PDB entry 1EFR | X-ray diffraction, 3.10 A resolution | chains A and D of the 8 polymer chains in the assembly

# Chain A
Protein: Bovine mitochondrial F1-atpase subunit alpha
Source organism: Bos taurus
Notes: EC 3.6.1.34
UniProt: P19483 (ATP0_BOVIN); residues 3-510 here correspond to UniProt positions 46-553 (UniProt number = residue number + 43)
Sequence (510 residues; row label = number of the first residue in the row; a row labelled like 2A-2B holds insertion residues (2A, then the next letters in order)):
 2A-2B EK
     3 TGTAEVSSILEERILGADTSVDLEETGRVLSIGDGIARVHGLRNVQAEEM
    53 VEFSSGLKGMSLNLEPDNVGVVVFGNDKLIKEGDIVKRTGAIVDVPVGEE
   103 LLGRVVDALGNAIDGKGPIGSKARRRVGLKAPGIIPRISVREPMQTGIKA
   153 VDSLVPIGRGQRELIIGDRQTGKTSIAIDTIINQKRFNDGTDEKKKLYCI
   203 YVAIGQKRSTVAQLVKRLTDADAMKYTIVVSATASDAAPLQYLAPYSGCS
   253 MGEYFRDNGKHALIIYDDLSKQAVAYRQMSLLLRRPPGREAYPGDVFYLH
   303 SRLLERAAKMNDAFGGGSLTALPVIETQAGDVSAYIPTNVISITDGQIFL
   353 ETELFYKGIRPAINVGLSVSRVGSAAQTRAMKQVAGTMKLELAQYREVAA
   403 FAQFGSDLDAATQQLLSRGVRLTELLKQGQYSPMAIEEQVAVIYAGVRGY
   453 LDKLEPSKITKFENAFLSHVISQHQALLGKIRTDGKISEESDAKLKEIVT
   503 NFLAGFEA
Not modelled in the structure: 2A-2B, 3-23
Sequence notes: conflict Gly481 (Ser524 in P19483)
Bound ions: Mg2+: Thr176 (together with AMP-PNP)
Residues lining bound ligands: AMP-PNP: Asp170, Arg171, Gln172, Thr173, Gly174, Lys175, Thr176, Ser177, Glu328, Phe357, Arg362, Pro363, Gln430, Gly431, Gln432, Tyr433
Swiss-Prot annotation at these positions:
  - binding site (ATP): Gln172, Gly174, Lys175, Thr176, Ser177, Gln430, Gln432
  - binding site (Mg(2+)): Thr176, Asp269
  - site: Ser370 (Required for activity)
  - modified residue: Ser10 (Phosphoserine), Ser22 (Phosphoserine), Ser33 (Phosphoserine), Ser63 (Phosphoserine), Lys80 (N6-acetyllysine), Lys83 (N6-acetyllysine), Lys89 (N6-acetyllysine), Thr91 (Phosphothreonine), Lys118 (N6-acetyllysine), Ser123 (Phosphoserine), Lys124 (N6-acetyllysine), Ser141 (Phosphoserine), Arg161 (Omega-N-methylarginine), Lys187 (N6-acetyllysine), Lys196 (N6-acetyllysine), Lys197 (N6-acetyllysine), Lys218 (N6-acetyllysine), Lys262 (N6-acetyllysine), Lys384 (N6-acetyllysine), Lys391 (N6-acetyllysine) and 5 more in UniProt
  - glycosylation: Ser33 (O-linked (GlcNAc) serine)

# Chain D
Protein: Bovine mitochondrial F1-atpase subunit beta
Source organism: Bos taurus
Notes: EC 3.6.1.34
UniProt: P00829 (ATPB_BOVIN); residues -3 to 478 here correspond to UniProt positions 47-528 (UniProt number = residue number + 50)
Sequence (482 residues; each row starts with the number of its first residue; numbers below 1 keep their minus sign (Ala-3 is residue -3)):
    -3 AAQASPSPKAGATTGRIVAVIGAVVDVQFDEGLPPILNALEVQGRETRLV
    47 LEVAQHLGESTVRTIAMDGTEGLVRGQKVLDSGAPIRIPVGPETLGRIMN
    97 VIGEPIDERGPIKTKQFAAIHAEAPEFVEMSVEQEILVTGIKVVDLLAPY
   147 AKGGKIGLFGGAGVGKTVLIMELINNVAKAHGGYSVFAGVGERTREGNDL
   197 YHEMIESGVINLKDATSKVALVYGQMNEPPGARARVALTGLTVAEYFRDQ
   247 EGQDVLLFIDNIFRFTQAGSEVSALLGRIPSAVGYQPTLATDMGTMQERI
   297 TTTKKGSITSVQAIYVPADDLTDPAPATTFAHLDATTVLSRAIAELGIYP
   347 AVDPLDSTSRIMDPNIVGSEHYDVARGVQKILQDYKSLQDIIAILGMDEL
   397 SEEDKLTVSRARKIQRFLSQPFQVAEVFTGHLGKLVPLKETIKGFQQILA
   447 GEYDHLPEQAFYMVGPIEEAVAKADKLAEEHS
Not modelled in the structure: -3 to 8, 476-478
Bound ions: Mg2+: Thr163 (together with ADP)
Residues lining bound ligands: ADP (adenosine-5'-diphosphate): Gly157, Ala158, Gly159, Val160, Gly161, Lys162, Thr163, Val164, Tyr345, Pro346, Phe418, Ala421, Phe424, Thr425
Swiss-Prot annotation at these positions:
  - binding site (ADP): Gly159, Val160, Gly161, Lys162, Thr163, Val164
  - binding site (ATP): Gly159, Gly161, Lys162, Thr163, Val164, Arg189
  - binding site (phosphate): Gly159, Val160, Gly161, Lys162, Thr163
  - binding site (Mg(2+)): Thr163, Glu188
  - modified residue: Lys74 (N6-acetyllysine), Lys111 (N6-acetyllysine), Lys148 (N6-acetyllysine), Lys209 (N6-acetyllysine), Lys214 (N6-acetyllysine), Thr262 (Phosphothreonine), Ser365 (Phosphoserine), Lys376 (N6-acetyllysine), Ser383 (Phosphoserine), Lys430 (N6-acetyllysine), Lys435 (N6-acetyllysine), Lys472 (N6-acetyllysine)
  - glycosylation: Ser56 (O-linked (GlcNAc) serine)

# Chain A / chain D interface
Residue-residue contacts (92; chain A residue first):
  Leu32(A) - Gly54(D)
  Ser33(A) - His52(D)
  Ser33(A) - Leu53(D)
  Ile34(A) - Ile32(D)
  Ile34(A) - Gln51(D)
  Ile34(A) - His52(D)  hydrogen bond (backbone-backbone)
  Gly35(A) - Gln51(D)
  Asp36(A) - Gln51(D)  hydrogen bond
  Asp36(A) - Arg274(D)  salt bridge
  Asn78(A) - Glu119(D)
  Asp79(A) - Ile32(D)
  Lys80(A) - Ile32(D)
  Lys83(A) - Leu29(D)  hydrogen bond (side chain-backbone)
  Lys83(A) - Pro31(D)
  Lys83(A) - His52(D)
  Glu84(A) - Leu29(D)
  Glu84(A) - His52(D)  hydrogen bond (backbone-side chain)
  Glu84(A) - Gly54(D)
  Glu84(A) - Glu55(D)  hydrogen bond (side chain-backbone)
  Glu84(A) - Ser56(D)  hydrogen bond (side chain-backbone)
  Val107(A) - Phe123(D)  hydrophobic
  Ile115(A) - Phe123(D)
  Ile115(A) - Val124(D)
  Asp116(A) - Val124(D)
  Gly117(A) - Val124(D)
  Arg171(A) - Leu317(D)
  Arg171(A) - Phe326(D)
  Arg171(A) - Asp352(D)  salt bridge
  Gln172(A) - Phe326(D)
  Gln172(A) - Thr354(D)  hydrogen bond
  Lys209(A) - Lys151(D)
  Lys209(A) - Glu294(D)
  Lys209(A) - Ala327(D)
  Lys209(A) - His328(D)
  Lys209(A) - Leu329(D)
  Lys209(A) - Asp330(D)  salt bridge
  Lys209(A) - Arg356(D)
  Arg210(A) - Ala120(D)
  Arg210(A) - Pro121(D)  hydrogen bond (side chain-backbone)
  Arg210(A) - Glu122(D)  salt bridge
  Arg210(A) - Phe123(D)
  Arg210(A) - Met126(D)
  Arg210(A) - Glu294(D)  hydrogen bond (backbone-side chain)
  Ser211(A) - Met126(D)
  Ser211(A) - Thr297(D)
  Ser211(A) - Arg356(D)
  Thr212(A) - Arg356(D)  hydrogen bond
  Ala214(A) - Phe123(D)
  Ala214(A) - Met126(D)  hydrophobic
  Ala214(A) - Val128(D)  hydrophobic
  Gln215(A) - Val128(D)  hydrogen bond (side chain-backbone)
  Gln215(A) - Gln130(D)  hydrogen bond
  Gln215(A) - Arg356(D)
  Ala236(A) - Gly290(D)
  Ala236(A) - Glu294(D)
  Ala236(A) - His328(D)
  Ser237(A) - Gly290(D)
  Ser237(A) - Thr291(D)
  Ser237(A) - Glu294(D)
  Gln243(A) - Thr287(D)
  Arg279(A) - Ser277(D)  hydrogen bond
  Gln280(A) - Pro283(D)
  Gln280(A) - Thr284(D)
  Gln280(A) - Thr287(D)  hydrogen bond
  Leu283(A) - Ile275(D)
  Leu284(A) - Arg274(D)
  Leu284(A) - Thr284(D)
  Arg286(A) - Gly273(D)  hydrogen bond (side chain-backbone)
  Arg286(A) - Ile275(D)
  Arg287(A) - Ile275(D)
  Pro289(A) - Ile275(D)  hydrophobic
  Glu292(A) - Ala278(D)
  Ala293(A) - Ser277(D)
  Ala293(A) - Ala278(D)
  Gln330(A) - Thr318(D)
  Ala331(A) - Thr318(D)
  Glu355(A) - Gln379(D)
  Glu355(A) - Ser383(D)
  Tyr358(A) - Leu351(D)
  Tyr358(A) - Ser353(D)
  Tyr358(A) - Thr354(D)
  Tyr358(A) - Gln375(D)
  Tyr358(A) - Lys376(D)
  Lys359(A) - Lys376(D)
  Lys359(A) - Gln379(D)
  Lys359(A) - Ser383(D)
  Gln405(A) - Leu384(D)
  Gln405(A) - Leu396(D)
  Gln405(A) - Asp400(D)
  Phe406(A) - Ile387(D)  hydrophobic
  Phe406(A) - Glu395(D)
  Ser408(A) - Glu395(D)  hydrogen bond
Also at the interface, not in a pair above, chain A (55 interface residues in all): Ile82, Gln208, Val213, Val217, Arg219, Thr235, Asp238, Ala240, Lys273, Val276, Thr354, Phe357, Arg362
Also at the interface, not in a pair above, chain D (65 interface residues in all): Pro30, Leu33, Thr57, Ser127, Pro276, Ala286, Ala323, Thr332, Asp359, Tyr368, Arg372, Asp380, Leu391

# Summary
The interface between chain A and chain D involves 55 residues on one side and 65 on the other; the contacts
include 16 hydrogen bonds and 4 salt bridges. Among the polar pairs are Asp36(A)-Arg274(D),
Arg171(A)-Asp352(D) and Lys209(A)-Asp330(D). Bound to chain A: AMP-PNP.
Chain A is Bovine mitochondrial F1-atpase subunit alpha and chain D is Bovine mitochondrial F1-atpase subunit
beta, both from Bos taurus; the structure, Bovine mitochondrial F1-atpase complexed with the peptide
antibiotic efrapeptin, was determined by X-ray diffraction.
